PDB entry 2Z6M | X-ray diffraction, 2.72 A resolution | chains E and F of the 6 polymer chains in the assembly

Chain E (and F):
Protein: Ferritin heavy chain
Source organism: Homo sapiens
Notes: EC 1.16.3.1; chain F of this document is another copy of the same molecule, construct and numbering; everything in this record applies to it too
UniProt: P02794 (FRIH_HUMAN); residues 1-176 here correspond to UniProt positions 2-177 (UniProt number = residue number + 1)
Chain sequence (176 residues; each row starts with the number of its first residue):
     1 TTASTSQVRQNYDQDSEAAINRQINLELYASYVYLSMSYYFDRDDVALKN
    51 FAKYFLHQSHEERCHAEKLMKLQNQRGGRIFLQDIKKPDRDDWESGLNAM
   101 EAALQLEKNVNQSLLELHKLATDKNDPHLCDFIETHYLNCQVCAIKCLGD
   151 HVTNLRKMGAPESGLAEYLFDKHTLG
Unresolved in the structure: 1-4
Differences from the reference sequence: engineered mutation D13 (His14 in P02794), C64 (Glu65 in P02794), R90 (Cys91 in P02794), A102 (Cys103 in P02794), Q105 (His106 in P02794), C140 (Glu141 in P02794), C143 (Lys144 in P02794), C147 (Glu148 in P02794)
Ion coordination: Ca2+: D131, E134 (shared with 2 residues of chain A; 2 residues of chain C)
UniProt features mapped onto this chain:
  - binding site (Fe cation): E27, E62, H65, E107, Q141
  - site: R22 (Essential for association with cargo receptor NCOA4)
  - modified residue: T1 (N-acetylthreonine)
Reported in the primary citation:
  - mutagenesis - H13D/C90R/C102A/H105Q: increased stability

How chain E and chain F interact:
Pairs across the interface (25):
  K146(E) - D42(F)  hydrogen bond (side chain-backbone)
  K146(E) - D44(F)
  G149(E) - D44(F)
  D150(E) - D44(F)
  D150(E) - A47(F)
  D150(E) - K49(F)  salt bridge
  T153(E) - D44(F)  hydrogen bond (side chain-backbone)
  T153(E) - D45(F)
  T153(E) - V46(F)
  N154(E) - A47(F)  hydrogen bond (side chain-backbone)
  N154(E) - Y168(F)
  K157(E) - D45(F)  hydrogen bond (side chain-backbone)
  K157(E) - V46(F)
  K157(E) - G164(F)
  K157(E) - L165(F)
  M158(E) - L165(F)  hydrophobic
  M158(E) - Y168(F)  hydrophobic
  L169(E) - L165(F)  hydrophobic
  L169(E) - L169(F)  hydrophobic
  F170(E) - Y168(F)
  H173(E) - Y168(F)
  H173(E) - K172(F)  hydrogen bond (backbone-side chain)
  H173(E) - H173(F)
  T174(E) - Y168(F)  hydrogen bond
  T174(E) - K172(F)  hydrogen bond
Other interface residues (no listed pair), chain F (14 interface residues in all): R43, L48

Overview:
The interface between chain E and chain F involves 11 residues on one side and 14 on the other; the contacts
include 7 hydrogen bonds and 1 salt bridge. Polar pairs include D150(E)-K49(F), K146(E)-D42(F) and
T153(E)-D44(F). Curated annotation (UniProt) lists 5 Fe cation-binding residues on chain E. From the paper:
H13D/C90R/C102A/H105Q of chain E increase stability.
Both chains are Ferritin heavy chain (Homo sapiens). Entry 2Z6M (Crystal structure of Human Ferritin H8 as
biotemplate for noble metal nanoparticle synthesis) was determined by X-ray diffraction, deposited together
with 3ERZ and 3ES3.
